Entry 8K1T (electron microscopy, 2.48 A resolution); this record covers chains I and J of the 12 polymer chains in the assembly.

# Chain I (and J)
Name: Ktr system potassium uptake protein B
From: Bacillus subtilis
Notes: chain J of this document is another copy of the same molecule, construct and numbering; everything in this record applies to it too
Reference sequence: O32081 (KTRB_BACSU); residues 1-445 here = UniProt positions 1-445
Sequence (445 residues; numbered 1 to 445; the number before each row is that of its first residue):
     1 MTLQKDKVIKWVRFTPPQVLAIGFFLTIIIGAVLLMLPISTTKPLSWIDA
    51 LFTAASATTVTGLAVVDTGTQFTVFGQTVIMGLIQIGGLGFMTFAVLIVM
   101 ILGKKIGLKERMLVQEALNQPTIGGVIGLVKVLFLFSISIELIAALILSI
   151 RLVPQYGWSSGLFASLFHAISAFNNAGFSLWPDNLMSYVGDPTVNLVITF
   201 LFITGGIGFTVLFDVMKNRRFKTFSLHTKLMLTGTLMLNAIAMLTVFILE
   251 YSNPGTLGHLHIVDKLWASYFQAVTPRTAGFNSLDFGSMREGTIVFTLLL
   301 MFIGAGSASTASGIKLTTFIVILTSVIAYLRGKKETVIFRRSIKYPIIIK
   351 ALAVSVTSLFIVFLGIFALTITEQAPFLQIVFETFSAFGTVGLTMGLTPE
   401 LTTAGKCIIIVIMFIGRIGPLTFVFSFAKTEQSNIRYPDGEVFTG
Disordered / not traced: 1-14
Metal / ion sites: K+: V60, T61, N175, A176, T278, A279, T390, V391

# How chain I and chain J interact
Residue-residue contacts - 127 pairs, chain I then chain J:
  N119(I) with F443(J); G445(J)
  P121(I) with F443(J)
  T210(I) with F443(J)
  L226(I) with G440(J); E441(J)
  H227(I) with E441(J); V442(J); F443(J), hydrogen bond (side chain-backbone)
  L230(I) with V442(J), hydrophobic
  L249(I) with I371(J), hydrophobic
  E291(I) with A375(J); F377(J)
  G292(I) with F367(J); T370(J); I371(J)
  V295(I) with F363(J); F377(J), hydrophobic
  F296(I) with F367(J), hydrophobic
  L299(I) with F363(J), hydrophobic
  S307(I) with F443(J); G445(J), hydrogen bond (side chain-backbone)
  K315(I) with G445(J)
  T317(I) with V442(J); F443(J), hydrogen bond (side chain-backbone); T444(J)
  T318(I) with T444(J), hydrogen bond (side chain-backbone); G445(J), hydrogen bond (side chain-backbone)
  V321(I) with T444(J)
  I322(I) with V356(J), hydrophobic
  V326(I) with L352(J), hydrophobic; V356(J), hydrophobic; T357(J)
  Y329(I) with I349(J), hydrophobic; K350(J); A353(J), hydrophobic; L421(J), hydrophobic
  L330(I) with L421(J), hydrophobic; V424(J), hydrophobic; F425(J)
  R331(I) with T430(J)
  G332(I) with T430(J)
  K334(I) with Q432(J); R436(J)
  E335(I) with I435(J); R436(J), salt bridge; Y437(J)
  V337(I) with Y437(J), hydrophobic
  R340(I) with Y437(J)
  R341(I) with P438(J); D439(J); G440(J)
  S342(I) with Y437(J), hydrogen bond (side chain-backbone); P438(J), hydrogen bond (backbone-backbone); D439(J), hydrogen bond; G440(J), hydrogen bond (backbone-backbone)
  Y345(I) with Y345(J), hydrophobic
  I347(I) with V442(J), hydrophobic; T444(J)
  I349(I) with Y329(J), hydrophobic
  K350(I) with Y329(J); T444(J)
  A351(I) with T444(J)
  L352(I) with V326(J), hydrophobic; L352(J), hydrophobic
  A353(I) with Y329(J), hydrophobic
  V354(I) with T444(J); G445(J)
  V356(I) with I322(J), hydrophobic; V326(J), hydrophobic
  T357(I) with V326(J)
  L359(I) with L359(J), hydrophobic
  F363(I) with V295(J); L299(J), hydrophobic
  F367(I) with G292(J); F296(J), hydrophobic
  T370(I) with G292(J)
  I371(I) with L249(J), hydrophobic; G292(J)
  A375(I) with E291(J)
  F377(I) with V295(J), hydrophobic; F377(J), hydrophobic; L378(J), hydrophobic
  L378(I) with F377(J), hydrophobic
  L421(I) with Y329(J), hydrophobic; L330(J), hydrophobic
  V424(I) with L330(J), hydrophobic
  F425(I) with L330(J)
  T430(I) with R331(J); G332(J)
  Q432(I) with K334(J)
  I435(I) with E335(J)
  R436(I) with E335(J), salt bridge
  Y437(I) with E335(J); V337(J), hydrophobic; R340(J); S342(J), hydrogen bond (backbone-side chain)
  P438(I) with R341(J); S342(J), hydrogen bond (backbone-backbone)
  D439(I) with R341(J); S342(J), hydrogen bond
  G440(I) with L226(J); R341(J); S342(J), hydrogen bond (backbone-backbone)
  E441(I) with L226(J); H227(J)
  V442(I) with H227(J); L230(J), hydrophobic; T317(J); I347(J), hydrophobic
  F443(I) with N119(J); P121(J); T210(J); H227(J), hydrogen bond (backbone-side chain); S307(J); T317(J), hydrogen bond (backbone-side chain)
  T444(I) with T318(J), hydrogen bond (backbone-side chain); V321(J); I347(J); K350(J); A351(J); V354(J)
  G445(I) with N119(J); S307(J), hydrogen bond (backbone-side chain); K315(J); T318(J), hydrogen bond (backbone-side chain); V354(J)
Interface residues without a listed pair, chain I (70 interface residues in all): Q120, S325, I366, I380, A428, K429, E431
Interface residues without a listed pair, chain J (70 interface residues in all): Q120, S325, I366, I380, A428, K429, E431

# In short
The chain I/chain J interface involves 70 residues from each chain, with 18 hydrogen bonds and 2 salt bridges.
Polar pairs include E335(I)-R436(J), H227(I)-F443(J) and S307(I)-G445(J). The K+ site is built by V60(I),
T61(I), N175(I), A176(I), T278(I) and A279(I).
Both chains are Ktr system potassium uptake protein B (Bacillus subtilis). Entry 8K1T (Potassium transporter
KtrAB from Bacillus subtilis in ATP-bound state with addition of MgCl2) was determined by electron microscopy,
deposited together with 8K1S, 8K1U, 8XMH and 8XMI.
